Entry 3PX3 (X-ray diffraction, 1.80 A resolution); this record covers chains A and D.

== Chain A (and D) ==
Protein: N-methyltransferase
From: Streptomyces fradiae
Notes: chain D of this document is another copy of the same molecule, construct and numbering; everything in this record applies to it too
UniProtKB: P95748 (P95748_STRFR); residue numbers follow UniProt; this construct covers 1-255
Sequence (263 residues; row label = number of the first residue in the row):
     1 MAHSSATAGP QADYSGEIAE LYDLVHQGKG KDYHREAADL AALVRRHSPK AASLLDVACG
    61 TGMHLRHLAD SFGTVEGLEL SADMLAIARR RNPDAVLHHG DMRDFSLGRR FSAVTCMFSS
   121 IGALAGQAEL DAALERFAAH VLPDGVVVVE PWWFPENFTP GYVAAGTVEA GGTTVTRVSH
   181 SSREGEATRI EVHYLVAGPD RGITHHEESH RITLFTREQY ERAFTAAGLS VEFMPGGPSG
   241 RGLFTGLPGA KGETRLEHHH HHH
Not modelled in the structure: 1-9, 250-263
Construct notes: engineered mutation Ala123 (His in P95748); expression tag (256-263)
Small-molecule neighbours:
  - S-adenosylhomocysteine (SAH): Tyr14, Tyr22, Lys31, Tyr33, Ala58, Cys59, Gly60, His64, Glu79, Leu80, Ser81, Met84, Gly100, Asp101, Met102, Arg103, Met117, Phe118, Ser120, Ala123, Leu124
  - T3Q ([(3R,4S,5S,6R)-4-amino-3,5-dihydroxy-6-methyloxan-2-yl][hydroxy-[[(2R,3S,5R)-3-hydroxy-5-(5-methyl-2,4-dioxopyrimidin-1-yl)oxolan-2-yl]methoxy]phosphoryl] hydrogen phosphate): Tyr14, Tyr22, His26, Lys29, Phe118, Trp152, Trp153, Asn157, Phe158, Thr159, Tyr162, Ala164, Arg177, Ser179, Ser181, Thr188, Ile190, His210, Ile212, Arg241
Swiss-Prot annotation at these positions:
  - binding site (S-adenosyl-L-methionine): Tyr14, Tyr22, Tyr33, Ala58, Cys59, Glu79, Asp101, Met102, Met117
Reported in the primary citation:
  - specificity-determining residues: Tyr14 (proposed by the authors, not directly observed)

== How chain A and chain D interact ==
Contacting residue pairs - 33 pairs, chain A then chain D:
  Gly161(A) with Pro199(D)
  Val163(A) with Thr174(D); Ala197(D), hydrophobic; Gly198(D)
  Ala165(A) with Thr174(D)
  Thr174(A) with Val163(D); Ala165(D)
  Thr176(A) with Thr176(D)
  Val178(A) with Thr176(D); Leu195(D), hydrophobic; Ala197(D), hydrophobic; Ile203(D)
  His180(A) with Gly198(D), hydrogen bond (side chain-backbone); Pro199(D), hydrogen bond (side chain-backbone); Gly202(D); Ile203(D)
  Glu191(A) with Ile203(D)
  His193(A) with Leu195(D); Ile203(D); His205(D)
  Leu195(A) with His193(D); Leu195(D), hydrophobic
  Ala197(A) with Val178(D), hydrophobic
  Gly198(A) with Val163(D); His180(D), hydrogen bond (backbone-side chain)
  Pro199(A) with Gly161(D); Val163(D); His180(D), hydrogen bond (backbone-side chain)
  Gly202(A) with His180(D)
  Ile203(A) with Val178(D); His180(D); His193(D)
  His205(A) with His205(D)
Other interface residues (no listed pair), chain A (19 interface residues in all): Thr167, Ser179, Tyr194
Other interface residues (no listed pair), chain D (19 interface residues in all): Thr167, Ser179, Glu191, Tyr194

== In short ==
Chain A and chain D each contribute 19 residues to their interface; the contacts include 4 hydrogen bonds.
Among the polar pairs are His180(A)-Gly198(D) and His180(A)-Pro199(D). Bound to chain A:
S-adenosylhomocysteine and compound T3Q. Curated annotation (UniProt) lists 9 S-adenosyl-L-methionine-binding
residues on chain A. From the paper: the specificity determinant Tyr14(A).
Chain A and chain D are both N-methyltransferase (Streptomyces fradiae); the structure, Structure of TylM1
from Streptomyces fradiae H123A mutant in complex with SAH and dTDP-Quip3N, was determined by X-ray
diffraction (same publication as 3PX2 and 3PFG).
